PDB entry 8XA2 | electron microscopy, 4.00 A resolution | chains G and R of the 8 polymer chains in the assembly

== Chain G ==
Protein: Major capsid protein
Source organism: Human alphaherpesvirus 3
UniProtKB: Q6QCL5 (Q6QCL5_HHV3); residues 25-1394 here = UniProt positions 25-1394
Chain sequence (1370 residues; each row starts with the number of its first residue):
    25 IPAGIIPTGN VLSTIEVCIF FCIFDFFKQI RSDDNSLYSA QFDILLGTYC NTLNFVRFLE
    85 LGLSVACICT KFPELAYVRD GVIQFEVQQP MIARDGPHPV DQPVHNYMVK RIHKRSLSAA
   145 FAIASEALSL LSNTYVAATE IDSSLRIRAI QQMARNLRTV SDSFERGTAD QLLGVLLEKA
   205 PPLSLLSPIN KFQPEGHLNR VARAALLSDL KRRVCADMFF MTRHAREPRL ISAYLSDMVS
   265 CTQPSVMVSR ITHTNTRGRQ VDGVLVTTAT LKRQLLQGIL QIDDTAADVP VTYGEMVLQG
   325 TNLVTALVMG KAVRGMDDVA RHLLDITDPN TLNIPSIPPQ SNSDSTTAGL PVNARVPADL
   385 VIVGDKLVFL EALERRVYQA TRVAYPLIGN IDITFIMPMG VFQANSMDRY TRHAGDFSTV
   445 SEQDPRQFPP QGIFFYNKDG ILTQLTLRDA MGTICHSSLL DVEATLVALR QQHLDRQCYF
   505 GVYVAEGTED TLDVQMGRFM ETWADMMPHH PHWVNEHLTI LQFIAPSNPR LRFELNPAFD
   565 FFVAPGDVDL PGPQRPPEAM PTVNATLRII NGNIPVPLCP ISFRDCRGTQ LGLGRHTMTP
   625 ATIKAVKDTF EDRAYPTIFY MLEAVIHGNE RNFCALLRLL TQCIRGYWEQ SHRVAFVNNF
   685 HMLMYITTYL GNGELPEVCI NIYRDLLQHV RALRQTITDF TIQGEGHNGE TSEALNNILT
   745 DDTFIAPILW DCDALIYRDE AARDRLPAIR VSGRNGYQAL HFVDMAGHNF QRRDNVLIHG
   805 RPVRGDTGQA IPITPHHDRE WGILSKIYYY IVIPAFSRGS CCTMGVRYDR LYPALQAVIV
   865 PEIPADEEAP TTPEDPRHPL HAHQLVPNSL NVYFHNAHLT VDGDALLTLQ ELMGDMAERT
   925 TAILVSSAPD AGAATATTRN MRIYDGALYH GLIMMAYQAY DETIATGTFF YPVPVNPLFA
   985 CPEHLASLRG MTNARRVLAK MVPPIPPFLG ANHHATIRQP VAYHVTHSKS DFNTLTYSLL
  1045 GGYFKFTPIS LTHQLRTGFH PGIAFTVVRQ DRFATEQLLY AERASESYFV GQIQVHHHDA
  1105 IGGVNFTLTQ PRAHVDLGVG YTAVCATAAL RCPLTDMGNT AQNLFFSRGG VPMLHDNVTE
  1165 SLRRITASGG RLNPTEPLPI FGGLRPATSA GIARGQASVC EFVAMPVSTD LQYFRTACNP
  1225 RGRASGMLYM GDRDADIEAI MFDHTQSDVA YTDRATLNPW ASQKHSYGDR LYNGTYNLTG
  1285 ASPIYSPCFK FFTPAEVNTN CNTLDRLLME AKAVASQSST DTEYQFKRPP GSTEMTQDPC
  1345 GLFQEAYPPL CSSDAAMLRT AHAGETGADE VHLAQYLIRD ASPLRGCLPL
Not modelled in the structure: 46-80, 317-377, 1230-1348
Sequence notes: conflict Ile-43 (Ala in Q6QCL5), Phe-44 (His in Q6QCL5), Phe-45 (Arg in Q6QCL5), Ala-161 (Asp in Q6QCL5), Ala-162 (Gly in Q6QCL5), Ser-185 (Leu in Q6QCL5), Ala-814 (Gly in Q6QCL5)
Disulfide bonds: Cys-846/Cys-985

== Chain R ==
Protein: Tri2A
Source organism: Human alphaherpesvirus 3
Chain sequence (256 residues; each row starts with the number of its first residue; note: 57 numbers in that range are skipped by the numbering (no residue carries them; nothing is unmodelled there)):
     3 AMPFEIEVLL PGELSPAETS ALQKCEGKII TFSTLRHRAS LVDIALSSYY INGAPPDTLS
    63 LLEAYRMRFA AVITRVIPGK LLAHAIGVGT PTPGLFIQNT SPVDLCNGDY ICLLPPVYGS
   123 ADSIRLDSVG LEIVFPLTIP QTLMREIIAK VVARAVEDL
   206 NLMFSINEGC LLILALIPRL LALLIPRLLA L
   244 VTREAAQLIH PEAPMLM
   267 LPIYETISSW ISTSSRLGDT LGTRAILRVC VFDGPSTVHP GDRTAVIQV

== Chain G / chain R interface ==
Pairs across the interface (9):
  His-137(G) / Leu-11(R)
  His-137(G) / Arg-40(R)
  Arg-139(G) / Arg-40(R)
  His-1100(G) / Met-4(R)  hydrogen bond
  His-1102(G) / Ala-3(R)
  Thr-1111(G) / Met-4(R)
  Ile-1184(G) / Leu-217(R)  hydrophobic
  Phe-1185(G) / Leu-61(R)  hydrophobic
  Phe-1185(G) / Arg-282(R)
Other interface residues (no listed pair), chain G (8 interface residues in all): Glu-202
Other interface residues (no listed pair), chain R (9 interface residues in all): Ser-275, Thr-279

== Summary ==
Chain G and chain R form an interface of 8 and 9 residues respectively, with 1 hydrogen bond. Its one
hydrogen-bonded contact is His-1100(G)/Met-4(R).
Here chain G is Major capsid protein and chain R is Tri2A, both from Human alphaherpesvirus 3. Entry 8XA2
(Penton capsomer of the VZV B-Capsid) was determined by electron microscopy, deposited together with 8X9W,
8X9X, 8X9Y, 8X9Z, 8XA0, 8XA1 and 8XA3.
